Entry 7Q57 (electron microscopy, 13.00 A resolution (very low resolution: no residue pairs are listed; an interface is given only as per-side residue counts)); this record covers chains P and R of the 20 polymer chains in the assembly.

Chain P (and R):
Protein: Glyceraldehyde-3-phosphate dehydrogenase A, chloroplastic
Organism: Spinacia oleracea
Notes: EC 1.2.1.13; chain R of this document is another copy of the same molecule, construct and numbering; everything in this record applies to it too
Reference sequence: P19866 (G3PA_SPIOL); the construct lacks a stretch of the UniProt sequence and is renumbered around it, so the offset changes along the chain: 0-18 = UniProt 66-84; 19-34 = UniProt 87-102; 36-60 = UniProt 103-127; 61-122 = UniProt 129-190; 2 more segments
Chain sequence (337 residues; row label = number of the first residue in the row; note: 2 numbers in that range are skipped by the numbering (no residue carries them; nothing is unmodelled there); a row labelled like 18A-18B holds insertion residues (18A, then the next letters in order); numbering starts at 0):
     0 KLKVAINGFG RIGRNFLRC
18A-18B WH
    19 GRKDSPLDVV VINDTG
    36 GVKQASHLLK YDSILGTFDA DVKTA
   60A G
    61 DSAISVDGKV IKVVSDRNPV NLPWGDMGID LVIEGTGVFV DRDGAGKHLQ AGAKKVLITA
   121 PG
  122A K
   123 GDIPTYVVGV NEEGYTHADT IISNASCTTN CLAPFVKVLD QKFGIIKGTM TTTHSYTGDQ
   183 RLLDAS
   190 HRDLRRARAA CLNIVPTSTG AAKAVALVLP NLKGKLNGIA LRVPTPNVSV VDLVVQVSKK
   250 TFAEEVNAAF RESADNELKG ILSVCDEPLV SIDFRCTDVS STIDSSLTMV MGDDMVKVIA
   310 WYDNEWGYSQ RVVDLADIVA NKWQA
Ligand contacts: NAD (nicotinamide-adenine-dinucleotide): Asn6, Gly7, Phe8, Gly9, Arg10, Ile11, Gly12, Asn31, Asp32, Thr33, Asp76, Arg77, Gly95, Thr96, Gly97, Val98, Phe99, Thr119, Ala120, Ser148, Cys149, Thr179, Asn313, Glu314, Tyr317
Curated features (UniProtKB/Swiss-Prot):
  - active site: Cys149 (Nucleophile)
  - binding site (NADP(+)): Arg10, Ile11, Asp32, Arg77, Asn313
  - binding site (D-glyceraldehyde 3-phosphate): Ser148 to Thr150, Thr179, Arg195, Thr208, Gly209, Arg231
  - site: His176 (Activates thiol group during catalysis)

How chain P and chain R interact:
At this resolution (13 A) residue pairs are not listed: 46 residues of chain P and 44 of chain R lie at the interface.

Summary:
Chain P and chain R form an interface of 46 and 44 residues respectively. Bound to chain P: NAD. Curated
annotation (UniProt) lists active-site residue Cys149(P), 5 NADP+-binding residues and 8 D-glyceraldehyde
3-phosphate-binding residues on chain P.
Both chains are Glyceraldehyde-3-phosphate dehydrogenase A, chloroplastic (Spinacia oleracea). Entry 7Q57
(Single Particle Cryo-EM structure of photosynthetic A10B10 glyceraldehyde-3-phospahte dehydrogenase from
Spinacia oleracea) was determined by electron microscopy together with 7Q53, 7Q54, 7Q55 and 7Q56 from the same
study.
